PDB entry 9ESH | electron microscopy, 3.20 A resolution | chains 6 and A of the 39 polymer chains in the assembly

[Chain 6]
Molecule: U6snRNA
From: Schizosaccharomyces pombe
Sequence (99 nucleotides; numbered 1 to 99; the number before each row is that of its first residue):
     1 GAUCUUCGGA UCACUUUGGU CAAAUUGAAA CGAUACAGAG AAGAUUAGCA UGGCCCCUGC
    61 ACAAGGAUGA CACUGCGACA UUGAGAGAAA ACCCAUUUU
Disordered / not traced: 93-99
Metal / ion sites: K+: G40, A47, G48, U68; Mg2+ site 1: C49, G65; Mg2+ site 2 near G69 (its only coordinating residue here)

[Chain A]
Molecule: Pre-mRNA-splicing factor spp42
From: Schizosaccharomyces pombe
Reference sequence: O14187 (SPP42_SCHPO); residues 1-2363 here = UniProt positions 1-2363
Sequence (2363 residues; each row starts with the number of its first residue):
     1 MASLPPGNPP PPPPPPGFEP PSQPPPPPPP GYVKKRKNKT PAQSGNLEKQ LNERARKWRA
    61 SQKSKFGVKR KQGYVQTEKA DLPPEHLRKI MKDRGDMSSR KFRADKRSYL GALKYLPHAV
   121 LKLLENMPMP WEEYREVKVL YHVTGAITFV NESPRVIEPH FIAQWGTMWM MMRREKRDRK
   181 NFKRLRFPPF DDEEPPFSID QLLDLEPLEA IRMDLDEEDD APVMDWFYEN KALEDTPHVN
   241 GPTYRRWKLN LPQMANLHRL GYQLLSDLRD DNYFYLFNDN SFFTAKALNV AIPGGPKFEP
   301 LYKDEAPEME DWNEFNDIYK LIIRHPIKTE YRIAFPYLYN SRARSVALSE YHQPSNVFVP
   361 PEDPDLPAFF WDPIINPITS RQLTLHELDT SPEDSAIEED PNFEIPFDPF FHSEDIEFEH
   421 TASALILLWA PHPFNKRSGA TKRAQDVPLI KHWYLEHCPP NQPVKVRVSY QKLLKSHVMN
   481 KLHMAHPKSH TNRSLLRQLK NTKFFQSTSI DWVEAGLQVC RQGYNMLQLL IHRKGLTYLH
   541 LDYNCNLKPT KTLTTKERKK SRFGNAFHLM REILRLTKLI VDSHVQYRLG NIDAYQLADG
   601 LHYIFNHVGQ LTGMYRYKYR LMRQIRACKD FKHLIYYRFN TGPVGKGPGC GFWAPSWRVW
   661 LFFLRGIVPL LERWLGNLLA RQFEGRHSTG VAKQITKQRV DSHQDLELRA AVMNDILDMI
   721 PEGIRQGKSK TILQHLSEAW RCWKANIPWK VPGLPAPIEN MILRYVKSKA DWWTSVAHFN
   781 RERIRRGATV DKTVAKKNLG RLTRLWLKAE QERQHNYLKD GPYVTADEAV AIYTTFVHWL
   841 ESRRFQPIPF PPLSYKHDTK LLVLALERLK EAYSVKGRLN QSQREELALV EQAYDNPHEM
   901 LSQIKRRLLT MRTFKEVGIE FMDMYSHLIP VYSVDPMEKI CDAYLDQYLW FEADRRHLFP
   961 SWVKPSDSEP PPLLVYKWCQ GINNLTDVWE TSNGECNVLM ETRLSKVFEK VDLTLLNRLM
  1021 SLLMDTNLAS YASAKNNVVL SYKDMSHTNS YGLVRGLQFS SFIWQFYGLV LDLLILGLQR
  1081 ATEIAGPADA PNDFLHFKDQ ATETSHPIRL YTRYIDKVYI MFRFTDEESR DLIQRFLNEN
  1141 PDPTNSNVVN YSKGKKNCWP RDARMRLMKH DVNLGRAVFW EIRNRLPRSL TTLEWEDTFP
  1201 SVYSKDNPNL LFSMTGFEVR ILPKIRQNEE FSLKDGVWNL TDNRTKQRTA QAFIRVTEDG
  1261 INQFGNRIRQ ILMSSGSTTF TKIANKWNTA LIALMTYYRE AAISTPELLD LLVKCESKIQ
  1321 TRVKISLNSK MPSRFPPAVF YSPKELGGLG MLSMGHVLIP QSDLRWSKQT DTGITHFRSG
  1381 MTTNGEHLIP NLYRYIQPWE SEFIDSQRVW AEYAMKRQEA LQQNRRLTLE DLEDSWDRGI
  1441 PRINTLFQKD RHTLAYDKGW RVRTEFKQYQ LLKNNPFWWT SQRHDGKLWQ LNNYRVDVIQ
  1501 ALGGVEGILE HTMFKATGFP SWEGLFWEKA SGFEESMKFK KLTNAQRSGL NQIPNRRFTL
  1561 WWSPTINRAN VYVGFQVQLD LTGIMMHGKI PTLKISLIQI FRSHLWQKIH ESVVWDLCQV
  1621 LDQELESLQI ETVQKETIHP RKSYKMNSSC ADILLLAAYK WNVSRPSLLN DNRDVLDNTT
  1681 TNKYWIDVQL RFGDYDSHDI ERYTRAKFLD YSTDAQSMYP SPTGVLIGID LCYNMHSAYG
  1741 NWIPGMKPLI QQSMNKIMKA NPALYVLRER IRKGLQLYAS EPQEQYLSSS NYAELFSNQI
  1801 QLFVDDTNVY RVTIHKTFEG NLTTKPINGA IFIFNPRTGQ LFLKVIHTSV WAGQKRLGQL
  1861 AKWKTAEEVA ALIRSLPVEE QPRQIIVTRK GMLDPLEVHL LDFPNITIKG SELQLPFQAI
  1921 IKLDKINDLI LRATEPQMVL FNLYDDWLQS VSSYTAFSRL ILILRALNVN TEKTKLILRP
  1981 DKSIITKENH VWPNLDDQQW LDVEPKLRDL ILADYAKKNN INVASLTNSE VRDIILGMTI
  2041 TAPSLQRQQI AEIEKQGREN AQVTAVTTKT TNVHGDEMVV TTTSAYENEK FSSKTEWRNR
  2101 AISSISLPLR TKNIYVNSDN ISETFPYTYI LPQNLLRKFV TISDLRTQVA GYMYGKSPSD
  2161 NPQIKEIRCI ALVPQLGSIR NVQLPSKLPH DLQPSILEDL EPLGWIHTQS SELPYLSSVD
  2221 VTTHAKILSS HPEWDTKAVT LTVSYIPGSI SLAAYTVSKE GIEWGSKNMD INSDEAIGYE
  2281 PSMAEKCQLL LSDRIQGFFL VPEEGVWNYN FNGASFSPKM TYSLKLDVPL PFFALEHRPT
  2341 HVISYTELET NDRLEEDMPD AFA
Disordered / not traced: 1-44, 1782-2363
Ligand contacts: inositol hexakisphosphate (IHP): Arg-184, Lys-465, Tyr-603, His-607, Lys-629, Lys-632, His-633, Tyr-636, Tyr-637, Asn-640, Lys-646, Gly-647, Pro-648

[How chain 6 and chain A interact]
Contacting residue pairs - 54 pairs, chain 6 then chain A:
  G8(6) / Lys-49(A)  hydrogen bond to the sugar
  A10(6) / Arg-56(A)  salt bridge to the phosphate
  U11(6) / Arg-59(A)  phosphate contact
  C12(6) / Lys-63(A)  salt bridge to the phosphate
  A13(6) / Lys-63(A)  salt bridge to the phosphate
  A13(6) / Arg-70(A)  salt bridge to the phosphate
  G18(6) / Lys-503(A)  base contact
  G18(6) / Phe-504(A)  base contact
  U20(6) / Arg-103(A)  phosphate contact
  C21(6) / Arg-103(A)  salt bridge to the phosphate
  C21(6) / Ala-104(A)  phosphate contact
  A24(6) / Arg-100(A)  base contact
  A28(6) / Arg-103(A)  hydrogen bond to the base
  A28(6) / Lys-106(A)  base contact
  U46(6) / Asn-1544(A)  phosphate contact
  A47(6) / Asn-1544(A)  phosphate contact
  C49(6) / Gln-698(A)  hydrogen bond to the sugar
  C49(6) / Arg-699(A)  phosphate contact
  C49(6) / Ser-702(A)  hydrogen bond to the sugar
  A50(6) / Gln-698(A)  hydrogen bond to the phosphate
  A50(6) / Arg-699(A)  salt bridge to the phosphate
  A50(6) / Ser-702(A)  sugar contact
  A50(6) / Leu-706(A)  sugar contact
  U51(6) / Leu-706(A)  sugar contact
  C57(6) / Lys-560(A)  hydrogen bond to the phosphate
  C57(6) / Arg-686(A)  salt bridge to the phosphate
  U58(6) / Lys-559(A)  sugar contact
  U58(6) / Arg-562(A)  hydrogen bond to the sugar
  U58(6) / Arg-686(A)  salt bridge to the phosphate
  G59(6) / Lys-534(A)  salt bridge to the phosphate
  G59(6) / Arg-562(A)  phosphate contact
  G59(6) / Phe-563(A)  phosphate contact
  G59(6) / Gly-564(A)  phosphate contact
  G59(6) / Arg-681(A)  salt bridge to the phosphate
  G59(6) / Arg-686(A)  hydrogen bond to the base
  C60(6) / Gly-564(A)  phosphate contact
  C60(6) / Asn-565(A)  hydrogen bond to the phosphate
  C60(6) / Ala-566(A)  hydrogen bond to the phosphate
  C60(6) / Trp-674(A)  stacking on the base
  C60(6) / Asn-677(A)  hydrogen bond to the sugar
  C60(6) / Leu-678(A)  phosphate contact
  C60(6) / Arg-681(A)  salt bridge to the phosphate
  A61(6) / Arg-681(A)  salt bridge to the phosphate
  C62(6) / Ala-692(A)  sugar contact
  C62(6) / Gln-694(A)  hydrogen bond to the sugar
  A63(6) / Lys-693(A)  phosphate contact
  A63(6) / Gln-694(A)  hydrogen bond to the phosphate
  A63(6) / Thr-696(A)  phosphate contact
  A63(6) / Arg-699(A)  salt bridge to the phosphate
  A64(6) / Thr-696(A)  hydrogen bond to the phosphate
  A64(6) / Gln-698(A)  hydrogen bond to the phosphate
  A64(6) / Arg-699(A)  salt bridge to the phosphate
  G66(6) / Lys-559(A)  hydrogen bond to the phosphate
  U74(6) / Lys-730(A)  hydrogen bond to the base
Other interface residues (no listed pair), chain 6 (30 interface residues in all): G9, C14, G19, G65, A67
Other interface residues (no listed pair), chain A (39 interface residues in all): Val-75, Ser-98, Asp-105, Arg-107, Phe-567

[Summary]
Chain 6 and chain A form an interface of 30 and 39 residues respectively; the contacts include 17 hydrogen
bonds, 14 salt bridges and 1 aromatic stacking contact. Polar pairs include A28(6)/Arg-103(A),
G59(6)/Arg-686(A) and U74(6)/Lys-730(A). Ligands of chain A: inositol hexakisphosphate.
Chain 6 is U6snRNA and chain A is Pre-mRNA-splicing factor spp42, both from Schizosaccharomyces pombe; the
structure, Structure of a B-state intermediate committed to discard (Bd-I state), was determined by electron
microscopy, deposited together with 9ESI.
